PDB entry 4Z79 | X-ray diffraction, 1.54 A resolution | chain A

== Chain A ==
Molecule: Leiomodin-1 Actin-Binding Site 2 (ABS2)
Organism: Homo sapiens
UniProtKB: P29536 (LMOD1_HUMAN); numbering as in UniProt (aligned over 299-486)
Chain sequence (188 residues; each row starts with the number of its first residue):
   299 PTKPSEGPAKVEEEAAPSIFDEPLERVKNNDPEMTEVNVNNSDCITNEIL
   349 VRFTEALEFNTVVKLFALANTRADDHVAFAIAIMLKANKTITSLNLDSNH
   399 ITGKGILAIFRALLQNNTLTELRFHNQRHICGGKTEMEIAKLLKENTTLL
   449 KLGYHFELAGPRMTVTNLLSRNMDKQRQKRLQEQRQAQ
Not modelled in the structure: 299-313
Ion coordination: Na+ site 1: L383, K384; Na+ site 2 near S396 (its only coordinating residue here)
Reported in the primary citation:
  - conformationally variable residues (loop rearrangement): A314 to F318

== Overview ==
The Na+ site 1 is built by L383 and K384. From the paper: conformational variability at A314.
Chain A is Leiomodin-1 Actin-Binding Site 2 (ABS2) (Homo sapiens); the structure, Leiomodin-1 Actin-Binding
Site 2 (ABS2), was determined by X-ray diffraction (same publication as 4Z8G).
